Entry 4JSU (X-ray diffraction, 2.90 A resolution); this record covers chains C and D of the 32 polymer chains in the assembly.

== Chain C ==
Name: Proteasome subunit alpha type-4
From: Saccharomyces cerevisiae
Notes: EC 3.4.25.1
UniProt: P40303 (PSA4_YEAST); residues -1 to 252 here correspond to UniProt positions 1-254 (UniProt number = residue number + 2)
Sequence (254 residues; each row starts with the number of its first residue; numbers below 1 keep their minus sign (Met-1 is residue -1)):
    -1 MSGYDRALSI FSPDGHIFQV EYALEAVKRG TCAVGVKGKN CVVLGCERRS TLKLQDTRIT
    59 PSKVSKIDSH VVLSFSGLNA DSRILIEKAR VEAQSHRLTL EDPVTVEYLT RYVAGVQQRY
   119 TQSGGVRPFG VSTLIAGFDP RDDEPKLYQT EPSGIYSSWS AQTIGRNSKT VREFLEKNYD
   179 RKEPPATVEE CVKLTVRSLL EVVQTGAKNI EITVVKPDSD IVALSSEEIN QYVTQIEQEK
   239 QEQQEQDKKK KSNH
Unresolved in the structure: -1 to 0, 242-252
Swiss-Prot annotation at these positions:
  - modified residue: Thr58 (Phosphothreonine)

== Chain D ==
Name: Proteasome subunit alpha type-5
From: Saccharomyces cerevisiae
Notes: EC 3.4.25.1
UniProt: P32379 (PSA5_YEAST); residues -7 to 252 here correspond to UniProt positions 1-260 (UniProt number = residue number + 8)
Sequence (260 residues; row label = number of the first residue in the row; numbers below 1 keep their minus sign (Met-7 is residue -7)):
    -7 MFLTRSEYDR GVSTFSPEGR LFQVEYSLEA IKLGSTAIGI ATKEGVVLGV EKRATSPLLE
    53 SDSIEKIVEI DRHIGCAMSG LTADARSMIE HARTAAVTHN LYYDEDINVE SLTQSVCDLA
   113 LRFGEGASGE ERLMSRPFGV ALLIAGHDAD DGYQLFHAEP SGTFYRYNAK AIGSGSEGAQ
   173 AELLNEWHSS LTLKEAELLV LKILKQVMEE KLDENNAQLS CITKQDGFKI YDNEKTAELI
   233 KELKEKEAAE SPEEADVEMS
Unresolved in the structure: -7 to 0, 243-252

== Chain C / chain D interface ==
Residue-residue contacts - 64 pairs, chain C then chain D:
  Asp3(C) - Glu117(D)
  Arg4(C) - Asp1(D)
  Arg4(C) - Glu117(D)
  Ala5(C) - Val4(D)  hydrophobic
  Ala5(C) - Glu117(D)  hydrogen bond (backbone-side chain)
  Ala5(C) - Ser127(D)
  Ser7(C) - Ser127(D)  hydrogen bond (backbone-side chain)
  Ser7(C) - Arg128(D)
  Ile8(C) - Val4(D)  hydrophobic
  Ile8(C) - Gln15(D)
  Phe9(C) - Gln15(D)
  Phe9(C) - Tyr18(D)  hydrophobic
  Phe9(C) - Ser19(D)
  Phe9(C) - Ala22(D)  hydrophobic
  Phe9(C) - Leu73(D)  hydrophobic
  Phe9(C) - Arg128(D)
  Phe9(C) - Pro129(D)
  Phe9(C) - Gly131(D)
  Ser10(C) - Tyr18(D)
  Pro11(C) - Tyr18(D)  hydrophobic
  Pro11(C) - Glu21(D)
  Asp12(C) - Glu21(D)
  Gly13(C) - Tyr18(D)
  Gly13(C) - Glu21(D)
  Gly13(C) - Ala22(D)
  His14(C) - Leu25(D)
  Ile15(C) - Leu73(D)  hydrophobic
  Ile15(C) - Arg128(D)
  Lys35(C) - Glu52(D)  salt bridge
  Gln116(C) - Ala75(D)
  Gln116(C) - Asp76(D)
  Thr119(C) - Arg128(D)  hydrogen bond (backbone-side chain)
  Gln120(C) - Met126(D)
  Gln120(C) - Ser127(D)  hydrogen bond (backbone-backbone)
  Gln120(C) - Arg128(D)
  Gln120(C) - Phe130(D)
  Ser121(C) - Ser127(D)
  Gly122(C) - Ser127(D)
  Ser151(C) - Ala75(D)
  Gly152(C) - Ala75(D)
  Ile153(C) - Thr74(D)
  Ile153(C) - Ala75(D)  hydrophobic
  Ser155(C) - Leu51(D)
  Ser155(C) - Ser55(D)
  Ser156(C) - Leu51(D)
  Ser156(C) - Glu52(D)  hydrogen bond (backbone-backbone)
  Ser156(C) - Ser55(D)  hydrogen bond (backbone-side chain)
  Trp157(C) - Thr47(D)
  Trp157(C) - Ser48(D)
  Trp157(C) - Leu50(D)
  Trp157(C) - Leu51(D)
  Trp157(C) - Glu52(D)
  Ser158(C) - Leu50(D)  hydrogen bond (backbone-backbone)
  Ser158(C) - Glu52(D)
  Ala159(C) - Leu50(D)
  Leu173(C) - Leu50(D)  hydrophobic
  Glu174(C) - Ser48(D)  hydrogen bond
  Glu174(C) - Pro49(D)
  Glu174(C) - Leu50(D)
  Tyr177(C) - Leu50(D)  hydrophobic
  Arg179(C) - Pro49(D)  hydrogen bond (side chain-backbone)
  Arg179(C) - Leu50(D)  hydrogen bond (side chain-backbone)
  Arg179(C) - Leu51(D)  hydrogen bond (side chain-backbone)
  Arg179(C) - Glu52(D)
Interface residues without a listed pair, chain C (31 interface residues in all): Arg170
Interface residues without a listed pair, chain D (27 interface residues in all): Ser79

== Summary ==
Chain C and chain D form an interface of 31 and 27 residues respectively; the contacts include 11 hydrogen
bonds and 1 salt bridge. Polar contacts include Lys35(C)-Glu52(D), Ala5(C)-Glu117(D) and Ser7(C)-Ser127(D).
Here chain C is Proteasome subunit alpha type-4 and chain D is Proteasome subunit alpha type-5, both from
Saccharomyces cerevisiae. Entry 4JSU (Yeast 20S proteasome in complex with the dimerized linear mimetic of
TMC-95A - yCP:3a) was determined by X-ray diffraction (same publication as 4JSQ and 4JT0).
